PDB entry 8QZF | X-ray diffraction, 1.80 A resolution | chains A and B

Chain A (and B):
Protein: Bifunctional cytochrome P450/NADPH--P450 reductase
From: Priestia megaterium
Notes: chain B of this document is another copy of the same molecule, construct and numbering; everything in this record applies to it too
Reference sequence: P14779 (CPXB_PRIM2); residues 0-462 here correspond to UniProt positions 1-463 (UniProt number = residue number + 1)
Amino-acid sequence (463 residues; numbered 0 to 462; the number before each row is that of its first residue; numbering starts at 0):
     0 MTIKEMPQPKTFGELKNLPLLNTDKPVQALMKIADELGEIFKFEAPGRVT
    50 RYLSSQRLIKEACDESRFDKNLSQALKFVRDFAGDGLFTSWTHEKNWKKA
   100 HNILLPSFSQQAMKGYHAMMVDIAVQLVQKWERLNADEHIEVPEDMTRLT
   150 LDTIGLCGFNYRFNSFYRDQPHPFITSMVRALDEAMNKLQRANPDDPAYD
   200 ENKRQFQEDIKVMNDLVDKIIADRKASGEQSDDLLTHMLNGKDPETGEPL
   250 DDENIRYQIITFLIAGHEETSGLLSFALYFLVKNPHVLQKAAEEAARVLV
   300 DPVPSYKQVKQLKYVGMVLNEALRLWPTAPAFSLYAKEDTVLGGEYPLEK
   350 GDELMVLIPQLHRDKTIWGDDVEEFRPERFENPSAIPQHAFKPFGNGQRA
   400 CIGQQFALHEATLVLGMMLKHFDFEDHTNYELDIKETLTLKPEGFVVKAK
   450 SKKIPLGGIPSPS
Disordered / not traced: 0-1, 456-462
Differences from the reference sequence: engineered mutation Glu268 (Thr269 in P14779)
Metal / ion sites: heme Fe: Cys400 (together with imidazole)
Residues lining bound ligands: heme (HEM): Lys69, Leu75, Leu86, Phe87, Trp96, Phe107, Thr260, Phe261, Ala264, Gly265, Glu268, Thr269, Leu322, Thr327, Ala328, Phe331, Pro392, Phe393, Gly394, Gln397, Arg398, Ala399, Cys400, Ile401, Gly402, Phe405, Ala406
UniProt features mapped onto this chain:
  - binding site ((9Z)-hexadecenoate): Tyr51
  - binding site (heme): Cys400

Chain A / chain B interface:
Pairs across the interface - 25 pairs, chain A then chain B:
  Lys59(A) - Arg296(B)
  Asp63(A) - Gln310(B)  hydrogen bond
  Arg66(A) - Gln310(B)
  His100(A) - Ser383(B)
  Leu104(A) - Ser383(B)
  Gln110(A) - Thr365(B)  hydrogen bond (side chain-backbone)
  Gln110(A) - Ile366(B)
  Lys113(A) - Thr365(B)  hydrogen bond (side chain-backbone)
  Gln310(A) - Asp369(B)
  Asn381(A) - His285(B)
  Pro382(A) - Lys289(B)
  Pro382(A) - Glu377(B)
  Ser383(A) - His285(B)
  Ser383(A) - Val286(B)
  Ser383(A) - Lys289(B)
  Ser383(A) - Arg375(B)
  Ser383(A) - Glu377(B)  hydrogen bond
  Ala384(A) - His285(B)
  Ile385(A) - Lys289(B)  hydrogen bond (backbone-side chain)
  Pro386(A) - Lys289(B)
  Gln387(A) - Lys289(B)
  Gln387(A) - Glu293(B)  hydrogen bond
  Gln387(A) - Arg296(B)  hydrogen bond
  Gln387(A) - Tyr313(B)
  His388(A) - Lys312(B)
Other interface residues (no listed pair), chain A (18 interface residues in all): Ser65, Gly396
Other interface residues (no listed pair), chain B (17 interface residues in all): Pro376, Asn381, Pro386

Overview:
18 residues of chain A face 17 of chain B across their interface; the contacts include 7 hydrogen bonds. Among
the polar pairs are Asp63(A)-Gln310(B), Gln110(A)-Thr365(B) and Lys113(A)-Thr365(B). Ligands of chain A: heme.
From UniProt: (9Z)-hexadecenoate-binding residue Tyr51(A) and heme-binding residue Cys400(A) on chain A.
Chain A and chain B are both Bifunctional cytochrome P450/NADPH--P450 reductase (Priestia megaterium); the
structure, Heme-domain BM3 mutant T268E, was determined by X-ray diffraction (same publication as 8QZE).
